Entry 4M3X (X-ray diffraction, 2.20 A resolution); this record covers chains A and T of the 3 polymer chains in the assembly.

[Chain A]
Molecule: DNA polymerase
Organism: Enterobacteria phage RB69
Notes: EC 2.7.7.7
UniProtKB: Q38087 (DPOL_BPR69); numbering as in UniProt (aligned over 1-903)
Chain sequence (903 residues; row label = number of the first residue in the row):
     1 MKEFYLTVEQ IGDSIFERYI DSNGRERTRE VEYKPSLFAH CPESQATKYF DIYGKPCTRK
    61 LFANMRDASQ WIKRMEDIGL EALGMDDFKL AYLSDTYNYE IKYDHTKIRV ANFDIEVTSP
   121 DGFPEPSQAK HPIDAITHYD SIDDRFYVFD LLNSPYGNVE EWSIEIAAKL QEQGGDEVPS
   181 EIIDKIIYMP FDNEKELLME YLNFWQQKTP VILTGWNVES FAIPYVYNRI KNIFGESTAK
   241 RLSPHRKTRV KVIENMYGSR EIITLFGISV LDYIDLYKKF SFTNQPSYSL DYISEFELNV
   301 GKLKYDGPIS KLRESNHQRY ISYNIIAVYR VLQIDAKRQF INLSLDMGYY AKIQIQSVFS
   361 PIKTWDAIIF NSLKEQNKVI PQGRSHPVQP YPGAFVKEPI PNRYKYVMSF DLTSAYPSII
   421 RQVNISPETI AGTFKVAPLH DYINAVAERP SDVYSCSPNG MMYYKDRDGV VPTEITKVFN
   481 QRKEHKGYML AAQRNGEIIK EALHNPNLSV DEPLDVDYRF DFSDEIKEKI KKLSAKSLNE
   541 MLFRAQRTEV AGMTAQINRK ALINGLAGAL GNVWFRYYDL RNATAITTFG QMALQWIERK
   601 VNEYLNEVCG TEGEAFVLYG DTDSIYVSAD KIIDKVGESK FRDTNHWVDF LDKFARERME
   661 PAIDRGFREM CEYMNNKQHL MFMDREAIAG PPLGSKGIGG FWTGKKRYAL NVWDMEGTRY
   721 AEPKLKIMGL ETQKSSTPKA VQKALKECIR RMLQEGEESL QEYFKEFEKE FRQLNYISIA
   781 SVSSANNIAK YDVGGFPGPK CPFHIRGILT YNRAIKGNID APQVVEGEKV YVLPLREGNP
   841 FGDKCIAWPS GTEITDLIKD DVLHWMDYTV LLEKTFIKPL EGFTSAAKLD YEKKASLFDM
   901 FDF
Disordered / not traced: 902-903
Differences from the reference sequence: engineered mutation Ala222 (Asp in Q38087), Ala327 (Asp in Q38087), Ala415 (Leu in Q38087), Ala561 (Leu in Q38087), Gly565 (Ser in Q38087), Ala567 (Tyr in Q38087)
Metal / ion sites: Ca2+ site 1 near Glu116 (its only coordinating residue here); Ca2+ site 2: Asp411, Leu412, Asp623 (together with ATP); Ca2+ site 3: Asn505, Asn507, Lys531; Ca2+ site 4: Asp623 (together with ATP); Ca2+ site 5 near Glu716 (its only coordinating residue here)
Residues lining bound ligands: ATP (adenosine-5'-triphosphate): Asp411, Leu412, Thr413, Ser414, Ala415, Tyr416, Pro417, Arg482, Lys486, Lys560, Asn564, Thr622, Asp623
Curated features (UniProtKB/Swiss-Prot):
  - region: Thr248 to Thr264 (Beta hairpin), Lys705 to Tyr708 (Binding of DNA in B-conformation), Leu897 to Phe903 (Interaction with the polymerase clamp)
  - binding site (Mg(2+)): Asp114, Glu116, Asp411, Leu412, Asp623
  - binding site (substrate): Ser414, Tyr416, Arg482, Lys560
  - site: Asp621 (Optimization of metal coordination by the polymerase active site), Lys706 (Optimization of metal coordination by the polymerase active site), Asp714 (Essential for viral replication)
  - mutagenesis: Asp621 (D621A: Drastic decrease in the efficiency of incorporation of dGMP), Lys706 (K706A: Almost complete loss of polymerase activity), Asp714 (D714A: Complete loss of viral replication)

[Chain T]
Molecule: DNA template
Sequence (18 nucleotides; numbered 1 to 18; the number before each row is that of its first residue):
     1 TCGTGTAAGC AGTCCGCG

[Chain A / chain T interface]
Residue-residue contacts (46):
  Glu219(A) with DC2(T), hydrogen bond to the base
  Ile253(A) with DC2(T), phosphate contact
  Glu254(A) with DC2(T), sugar contact
  Asn255(A) with DC2(T), phosphate contact
  Arg260(A) with DC2(T), salt bridge to the phosphate
  Ile262(A) with DC2(T), base contact
  Asp275(A) with DG3(T), base contact
  Phe359(A) with DG3(T), sugar contact
  Ser360(A) with DG3(T), phosphate contact; DT4(T), hydrogen bond to the phosphate
  Pro361(A) with DG3(T), phosphate contact; DT4(T), phosphate contact
  Ile362(A) with DT4(T), hydrogen bond to the phosphate
  Tyr391(A) with DG5(T), hydrogen bond to the phosphate; DT6(T), sugar contact
  Pro392(A) with DT6(T), phosphate contact; DA7(T), phosphate contact
  Gly393(A) with DT6(T), hydrogen bond to the phosphate; DA7(T), hydrogen bond to the phosphate
  Ala394(A) with DA7(T), sugar contact
  Val396(A) with DA7(T), phosphate contact; DA8(T), phosphate contact
  Asn564(A) with DT4(T), base contact
  Gly565(A) with DT4(T), base contact
  Gly568(A) with DT4(T), base contact; DG5(T), sugar contact
  Gly571(A) with DG5(T), sugar contact
  Asn572(A) with DT4(T), hydrogen bond to the phosphate; DG5(T), hydrogen bond to the phosphate
  Lys705(A) with DA8(T), salt bridge to the phosphate; DG9(T), sugar contact
  Lys706(A) with DA7(T), base contact; DA8(T), sugar contact
  Arg707(A) with DG9(T), phosphate contact; DC10(T), salt bridge to the phosphate
  Lys734(A) with DC10(T), sugar contact
  Ser784(A) with DT1(T), hydrogen bond to the base
  Asn786(A) with DT1(T), hydrogen bond to the base
  Pro799(A) with DC14(T), phosphate contact
  Lys800(A) with DT13(T), phosphate contact; DC14(T), hydrogen bond to the phosphate
  Cys801(A) with DT13(T), sugar contact
  Phe803(A) with DG12(T), sugar contact
  Gly827(A) with DT1(T), hydrogen bond to the base
  Lys844(A) with DT13(T), salt bridge to the phosphate
  Lys874(A) with DG12(T), salt bridge to the phosphate
Other interface residues (no listed pair), chain A (42 interface residues in all): Lys251, Lys279, Gln356, Lys363, Pro390, Ala569, Glu731, Arg806

[Overview]
42 residues of chain A and 13 residues of chain T are in contact; the contacts include 12 hydrogen bonds and 5
salt bridges. Among the polar pairs are Glu219(A)-DC2(T), Ser784(A)-DT1(T) and Asn786(A)-DT1(T). Ligands of
chain A: ATP.
Here chain A is DNA polymerase (Enterobacteria phage RB69) and chain T is DNA template. Entry 4M3X (RB69 DNA
polymerase ternary complex with dT/dG at position n-5 of primer/template duplex) was determined by X-ray
diffraction, deposited together with 4M3R, 4M3T, 4M3U, 4M3W, 4M3Y, 4M3Z and 3 further entries.
